PDB entry 8FWG | electron microscopy, 3.45 A resolution | chains m6 and c of the 165 polymer chains in the assembly

# Chain m6
Name: Minor capsid protein, gp10
Organism: Agrobacterium phage Milano
Reference sequence: A0A482MFS0 (A0A482MFS0_9CAUD); numbering as in UniProt (aligned over 1-137)
Sequence (137 residues; row label = number of the first residue in the row):
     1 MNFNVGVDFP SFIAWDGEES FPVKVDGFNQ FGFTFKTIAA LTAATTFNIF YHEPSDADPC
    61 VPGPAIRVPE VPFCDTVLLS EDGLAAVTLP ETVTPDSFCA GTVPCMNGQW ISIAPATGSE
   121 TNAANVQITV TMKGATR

# Chain c
Name: Linking protein 2, gp128
Organism: Agrobacterium phage Milano
Sequence (38 residues; numbered 1 to 38; the number before each row is that of its first residue):
     1 MVKLNCRPLC QAPTASRLVS PPCFICRGVA PSAPVTPG
Unresolved in the structure: 35-38

# Interface between chain m6 and chain c
Contacting residue pairs (26; chain m6 residue first):
  Phe35(m6) - Leu4(c)  hydrophobic
  Glu70(m6) - Met1(c)
  Val71(m6) - Met1(c)
  Phe73(m6) - Met1(c)
  Thr76(m6) - Met1(c)
  Leu78(m6) - Met1(c)  hydrophobic
  Ala86(m6) - Val2(c)
  Val87(m6) - Val2(c)  hydrophobic
  Thr88(m6) - Leu4(c)
  Leu89(m6) - Leu4(c)  hydrophobic
  Asp96(m6) - Pro8(c)
  Asp96(m6) - Leu9(c)  hydrogen bond (backbone-backbone)
  Asp96(m6) - Cys10(c)  hydrogen bond
  Ser97(m6) - Arg7(c)
  Ser97(m6) - Pro8(c)
  Phe98(m6) - Asn5(c)
  Phe98(m6) - Cys6(c)
  Phe98(m6) - Arg7(c)  hydrogen bond (backbone-backbone)
  Phe98(m6) - Leu9(c)  hydrophobic
  Cys99(m6) - Asn5(c)
  Cys99(m6) - Cys6(c)  disulfide
  Ala100(m6) - Lys3(c)
  Ala100(m6) - Leu4(c)
  Ala100(m6) - Asn5(c)  hydrogen bond (backbone-backbone)
  Thr102(m6) - Val2(c)
  Pro104(m6) - Met1(c)
Other interface residues (no listed pair), chain m6 (21 interface residues in all): Ile49, Pro90, Gly101, Val103
Inter-chain disulfides: Cys99(m6)-Cys6(c)

# In short
The interface between chain m6 and chain c involves 21 residues on one side and 10 on the other; the contacts
include 1 disulfide bond and 4 hydrogen bonds. Among the polar pairs are Asp96(m6)-Cys10(c), Asp96(m6)-Leu9(c)
and Phe98(m6)-Arg7(c).
Here chain m6 is Minor capsid protein, gp10 and chain c is Linking protein 2, gp128, both from Agrobacterium
phage Milano. Entry 8FWG (Structure of neck and portal vertex of Agrobacterium phage Milano, C5 symmetry) was
determined by electron microscopy (same publication as 8FWE, 8FWM, 8FXP and 8FXR).
